PDB entry 8E8X | electron microscopy, 2.91 A resolution | chains 1 and H of the 6 polymer chains in the assembly

[Chain 1]
Molecule: Capsid protein VP1
Source organism: Human poliovirus 3 strain Sabin
Reference sequence: B2X7G8 (B2X7G8_9ENTO); residues 24-302 here correspond to UniProt positions 22-300 (UniProt number = residue number - 2)
Chain sequence (279 residues; numbered 24 to 302; the number before each row is that of its first residue):
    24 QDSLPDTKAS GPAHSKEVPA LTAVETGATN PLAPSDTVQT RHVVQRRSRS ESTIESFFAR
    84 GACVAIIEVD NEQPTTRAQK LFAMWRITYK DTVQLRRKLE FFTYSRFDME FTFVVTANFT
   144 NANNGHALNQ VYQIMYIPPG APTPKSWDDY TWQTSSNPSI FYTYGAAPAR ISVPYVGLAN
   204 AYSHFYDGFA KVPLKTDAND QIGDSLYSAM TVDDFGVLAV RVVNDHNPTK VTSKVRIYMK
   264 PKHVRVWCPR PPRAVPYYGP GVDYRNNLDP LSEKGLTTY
Not modelled in the structure: 24

[Chain H]
Molecule: 9H2 Fab heavy chain
Source organism: Homo sapiens
Notes: antibody fragment or engineered binder
Chain sequence (126 residues; row label = number of the first residue in the row):
    23 LVQSGAELKK PGASVKFSCQ ASGFTFTTYD IHWVRQAPGQ GLEWMGMISP SRDSTIYAQK
    83 FQGRVTMTSD TSTSTVYMEL TSLRSEDTAL YYCATASRPS AWVFRSLYTY YYMDVWGTGT
   143 TVTVSS
Not modelled in the structure: 23, 29
Disulfide bonds: C41-C115

[Interface between chain 1 and chain H]
Contacting residue pairs (23):
  V87(1) - S128(H)
  A88(1) - S128(H)
  I89(1) - S128(H)  hydrogen bond (backbone-backbone)
  I89(1) - L129(H)  hydrophobic
  E91(1) - T131(H)  hydrogen bond
  R100(1) - F46(H)
  A101(1) - S119(H)
  A101(1) - R120(H)
  A101(1) - P121(H)
  Q102(1) - P121(H)
  K103(1) - P121(H)
  K103(1) - S122(H)  hydrogen bond (side chain-backbone)
  K103(1) - A123(H)  hydrogen bond (side chain-backbone)
  K103(1) - T131(H)
  F105(1) - A123(H)  hydrophobic
  A106(1) - A123(H)
  M107(1) - A123(H)  hydrogen bond (backbone-backbone)
  M107(1) - W124(H)
  M107(1) - V125(H)  hydrogen bond (backbone-backbone)
  W108(1) - S128(H)  hydrogen bond
  D114(1) - R127(H)
  D114(1) - S128(H)  hydrogen bond
  V240(1) - W124(H)  hydrophobic
Other interface residues (no listed pair), chain 1 (16 interface residues in all): I90, T111
Other interface residues (no listed pair), chain H (13 interface residues in all): D136
Interface features reported in the paper:
  - epitope / paratope residues, chain 1: V87(1), I89(1), R100(1), F105(1), W108(1), D114(1)

[Summary]
Chain 1 and chain H form an interface of 16 and 13 residues respectively, with 8 hydrogen bonds. Polar
contacts include E91(1)-T131(H), K103(1)-S122(H) and K103(1)-A123(H). The paper reports epitope/paratope
residues V87(1), I89(1) and R100(1) among others.
Chain 1 is Capsid protein VP1 (Human poliovirus 3 strain Sabin) and chain H is 9H2 Fab heavy chain (Homo
sapiens); the structure, 9H2 Fab-Sabin poliovirus 3 complex, was determined by electron microscopy (same
publication as 8E8L, 8E8R, 8E8S, 8E8Y and 8E8Z).
